9ILY - chains E and D of the 6 polymer chains in the assembly; structure by electron microscopy, 3.33 A resolution.

== Chain E (and D) ==
Name: Primase D5
From: Monkeypox virus
Notes: chain D of this document is another copy of the same molecule, construct and numbering; everything in this record applies to it too
UniProt: Q5IXS3 (Q5IXS3_MONPV); residues 1-785 here = UniProt positions 1-785
Amino-acid sequence (785 residues; each row starts with the number of its first residue):
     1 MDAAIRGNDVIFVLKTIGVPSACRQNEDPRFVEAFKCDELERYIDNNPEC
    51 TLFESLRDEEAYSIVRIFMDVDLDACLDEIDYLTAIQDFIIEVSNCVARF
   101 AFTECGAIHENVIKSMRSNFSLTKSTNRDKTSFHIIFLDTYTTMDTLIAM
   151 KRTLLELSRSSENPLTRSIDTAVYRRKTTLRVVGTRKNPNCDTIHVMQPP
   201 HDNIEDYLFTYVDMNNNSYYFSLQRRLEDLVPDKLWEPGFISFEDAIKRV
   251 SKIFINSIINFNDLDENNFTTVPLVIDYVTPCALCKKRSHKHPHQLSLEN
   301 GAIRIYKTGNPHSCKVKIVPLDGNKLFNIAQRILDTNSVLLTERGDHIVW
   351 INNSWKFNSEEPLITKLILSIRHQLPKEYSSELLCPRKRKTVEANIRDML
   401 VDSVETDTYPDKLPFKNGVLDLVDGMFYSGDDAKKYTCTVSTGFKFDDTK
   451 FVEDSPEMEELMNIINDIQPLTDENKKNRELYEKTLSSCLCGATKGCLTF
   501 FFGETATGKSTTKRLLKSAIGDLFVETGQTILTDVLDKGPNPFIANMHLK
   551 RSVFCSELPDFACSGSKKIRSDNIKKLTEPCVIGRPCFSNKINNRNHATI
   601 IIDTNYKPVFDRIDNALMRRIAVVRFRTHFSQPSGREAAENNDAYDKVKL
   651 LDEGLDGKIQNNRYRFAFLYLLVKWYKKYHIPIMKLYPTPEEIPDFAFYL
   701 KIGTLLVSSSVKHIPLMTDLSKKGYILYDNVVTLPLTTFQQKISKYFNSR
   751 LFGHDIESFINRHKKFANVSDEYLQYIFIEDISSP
Unresolved in the structure: 1-322, 583-594, 630-654, 783-785

== How chain E and chain D interact ==
Contacting residue pairs (29):
  Asn324(E) - Leu384(D)
  Phe327(E) - Leu384(D)  hydrophobic
  Thr391(E) - Pro386(D)
  Asn395(E) - Leu384(D)
  Asn395(E) - Arg389(D)  hydrogen bond
  Arg397(E) - Lys366(D)  hydrogen bond (backbone-side chain)
  Asp398(E) - Thr365(D)
  Asp398(E) - Lys366(D)
  Asp398(E) - Leu369(D)
  Asp398(E) - Arg389(D)  salt bridge
  Met399(E) - Leu369(D)  hydrophobic
  Leu400(E) - Lys366(D)  hydrogen bond (backbone-side chain)
  Val401(E) - Lys366(D)
  Tyr728(E) - Leu751(D)
  Asp729(E) - Leu751(D)
  Asn761(E) - Cys563(D)
  Asn761(E) - Ser564(D)
  Arg762(E) - Cys563(D)
  Arg762(E) - Ser564(D)
  His763(E) - Cys563(D)  hydrogen bond (backbone-backbone)
  Lys764(E) - Cys563(D)
  Lys765(E) - Ala562(D)  hydrogen bond (side chain-backbone)
  Lys765(E) - Cys563(D)
  Lys765(E) - Ser564(D)
  Lys765(E) - Gly565(D)
  Ala767(E) - His754(D)  hydrogen bond (backbone-side chain)
  Asn768(E) - Arg750(D)
  Gln775(E) - Asp560(D)
  Gln775(E) - Ala562(D)  hydrogen bond (side chain-backbone)
Interface residues without a listed pair, chain E (22 interface residues in all): Gly323, Val711, Tyr773
Interface residues without a listed pair, chain D (18 interface residues in all): Arg372, Cys385, Ser566, His629

== Summary ==
22 residues of chain E and 18 residues of chain D are in contact, with 7 hydrogen bonds and 1 salt bridge.
Among the polar pairs are Asp398(E)-Arg389(D), Asn395(E)-Arg389(D) and Arg397(E)-Lys366(D).
Both chains are Primase D5 (Monkeypox virus). Entry 9ILY (The Cryo-EM structure of MPXV E5 in the apo state)
was determined by electron microscopy (same publication as 9ILZ, 9IM0, 9IM1, 9IM2 and 9IM3).
